PDB entry 3VQM | X-ray diffraction, 2.55 A resolution | chains A and O of the 4 polymer chains in the assembly

== Chain A ==
Name: Small heat shock protein StHsp14.0
Organism: Sulfolobus tokodaii
Notes: engineered mutation(s): deletion of 8 C-terminal residues
Reference sequence: Q970D9 (Q970D9_SULTO); residues 1-115 here = UniProt positions 1-115
Chain sequence (115 residues; row label = number of the first residue in the row):
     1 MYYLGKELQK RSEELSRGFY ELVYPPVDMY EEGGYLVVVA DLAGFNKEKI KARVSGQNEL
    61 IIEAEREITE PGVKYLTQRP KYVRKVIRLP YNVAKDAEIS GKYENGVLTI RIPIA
Disordered / not traced: 1-4

== Chain O ==
Name: C-terminal peptide from Small heat shock protein StHsp14.0
Reference sequence: Q970D9 (Q970D9_SULTO); residues 119-123 here = UniProt positions 119-123
Chain sequence (5 residues; each row starts with the number of its first residue):
   119 VIKIE

== Interface between chain A and chain O ==
Pairs across the interface (14; chain A residue first):
  Lys-47(A) / Ile-122(O)
  Lys-47(A) / Glu-123(O)  hydrogen bond (side chain-backbone)
  Ile-50(A) / Ile-122(O)
  Ala-52(A) / Val-119(O)
  Ala-52(A) / Ile-120(O)  hydrogen bond (backbone-backbone)
  Ile-99(A) / Ile-120(O)  hydrophobic
  Gly-101(A) / Lys-121(O)  hydrogen bond (backbone-backbone)
  Gly-101(A) / Ile-122(O)
  Gly-101(A) / Glu-123(O)  hydrogen bond (backbone-backbone)
  Lys-102(A) / Glu-123(O)
  Tyr-103(A) / Ile-122(O)  hydrophobic
  Tyr-103(A) / Glu-123(O)
  Leu-108(A) / Ile-122(O)  hydrophobic
  Ile-110(A) / Ile-120(O)  hydrophobic
Other interface residues (no listed pair), chain A (13 interface residues in all): Lys-51, Arg-53, Leu-60, Ser-100

== Overview ==
13 residues of chain A face 5 of chain O across their interface; the contacts include 4 hydrogen bonds. Polar
contacts include Lys-47(A)/Glu-123(O), Ala-52(A)/Ile-120(O) and Gly-101(A)/Lys-121(O).
Here chain A is Small heat shock protein StHsp14.0 (Sulfolobus tokodaii) and chain O is C-terminal peptide
from Small heat shock protein StHsp14.0. Entry 3VQM (Small heat shock protein hsp14.0 of C-terminal deletion
variant with C-terminal peptide) was determined by X-ray diffraction, deposited together with 3VQK and 3VQL.
